PDB entry 7K60 | electron microscopy, 3.12 A resolution | chains E and J of the 13 polymer chains in the assembly

[Chain E]
Protein: Histone H3.1
Organism: Homo sapiens
UniProtKB: P68431 (H31_HUMAN); residues 0-135 here correspond to UniProt positions 1-136 (UniProt number = residue number + 1)
Amino-acid sequence (136 residues; each row starts with the number of its first residue; numbering starts at 0):
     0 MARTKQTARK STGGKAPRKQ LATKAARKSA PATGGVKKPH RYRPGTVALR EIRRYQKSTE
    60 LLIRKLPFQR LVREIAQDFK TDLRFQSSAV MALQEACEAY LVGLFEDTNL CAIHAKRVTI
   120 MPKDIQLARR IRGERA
Not modelled in the structure: 0-36, 134-135
Swiss-Prot annotation at these positions:
  - modified residue: Arg2 (Asymmetric dimethylarginine), Thr3 (Phosphothreonine), Lys4 (Allysine), Gln5 (5-glutamyl dopamine), Thr6 (Phosphothreonine), Arg8 (Citrulline), Lys9 (N6,N6,N6-trimethyllysine), Ser10 (ADP-ribosylserine), Thr11 (Phosphothreonine), Lys14 (N6-(2-hydroxyisobutyryl)lysine), Arg17 (Asymmetric dimethylarginine), Lys18 (N6-(2-hydroxyisobutyryl)lysine), Lys23 (N6-(2-hydroxyisobutyryl)lysine), Arg26 (Citrulline), Lys27 (N6,N6,N6-trimethyllysine), Ser28 (ADP-ribosylserine), Lys36 (N6,N6,N6-trimethyllysine), Lys37 (N6-methyllysine), Tyr41 (Phosphotyrosine), Lys56 (N6,N6,N6-trimethyllysine) and 8 more in UniProt
  - lipidation: Lys18 (N6-decanoyllysine)

[Chain J]
Molecule: 197-nt DNA strand
Organism: Homo sapiens
Sequence (197 nucleotides; row label = number of the first residue in the row):
     1 GGGGTGGTCG CTGTTCAATA CATGCACAGG ATGTATATAT CTGACACGTG CCTGGAGACT
    61 AGGGAGTAAT CCCCTTGGCG GTTAAAACGC GGGGGACAGC GCGTACGTGC GTTTAAGCGG
   121 TGCTAGAGCT GTCTACGACC AATTGAGCGG CCTCGGCACC GGGATTCTCC AGGGCGGCCG
   181 CGTATAGGGT CCAGCCC

[Chain E / chain J interface]
Contacting residue pairs - 25 pairs, chain E then chain J:
  His39(E) - DG109(J)  sugar contact
  Arg40(E) - DT108(J)  hydrogen bond to the base
  Arg40(E) - DG109(J)  hydrogen bond to the sugar
  Tyr41(E) - DT32(J)  sugar contact
  Tyr41(E) - DG33(J)  sugar contact
  Tyr41(E) - DT108(J)  sugar contact
  Tyr41(E) - DG109(J)  hydrogen bond to the phosphate
  Arg42(E) - DT108(J)  phosphate contact
  Pro43(E) - DG107(J)  phosphate contact
  Pro43(E) - DT108(J)  sugar contact
  Gly44(E) - DG107(J)  hydrogen bond to the phosphate
  Gly44(E) - DT108(J)  hydrogen bond to the phosphate
  Thr45(E) - DT108(J)  hydrogen bond to the phosphate
  Val46(E) - DT108(J)  hydrogen bond to the phosphate
  Val46(E) - DG109(J)  phosphate contact
  Ala47(E) - DT108(J)  hydrogen bond to the phosphate
  Arg49(E) - DG33(J)  salt bridge to the phosphate
  Arg63(E) - DA116(J)  phosphate contact
  Arg63(E) - DG117(J)  salt bridge to the phosphate
  Lys64(E) - DG117(J)  hydrogen bond to the phosphate
  Leu65(E) - DA116(J)  phosphate contact
  Leu65(E) - DG117(J)  hydrogen bond to the phosphate
  Pro66(E) - DA116(J)  phosphate contact
  Arg69(E) - DA116(J)  salt bridge to the phosphate
  Arg83(E) - DA125(J)  hydrogen bond to the sugar
Other interface residues (no listed pair), chain E (18 interface residues in all): Lys115, Thr118
Other interface residues (no listed pair), chain J (12 interface residues in all): DT34, DC97, DC106, DG126

[In short]
18 residues of chain E face 12 of chain J across their interface; the contacts include 11 hydrogen bonds and 3
salt bridges. Polar pairs include Arg40(E)-DT108(J), Arg40(E)-DG109(J) and Arg83(E)-DA125(J).
Here chain E is Histone H3.1 and chain J is a 197-nt DNA strand, both from Homo sapiens. Entry 7K60 (Cryo-EM
structure of a chromatosome containing human linker histone H1.10) was determined by electron microscopy
together with 7K5X, 7K5Y, 7K61 and 7K63 from the same study.
